PDB entry 8KAB | electron microscopy, 3.30 A resolution | chains A and h of the 35 polymer chains in the assembly

== Chain A ==
Molecule: 23S rRNA
From: Mycolicibacterium smegmatis MC2 155
Sequence (3120 nucleotides; each row starts with the number of its first residue):
     1 UAAGUGUUUA AGGGCGCAUG GUGGAUGCCU UGGCACUGGG AGCCGAUGAA GGACGUAGGA
    61 GGCUGCGAUA AGCCUCGGGG AGCUGUCAAC CGAGCGUUGA UCCGAGGAUG UCCGAAUGGG
   121 GAAACCCGGC ACGAGUGAUG UCGUGUCACC AGGCGCUGAA UAUAUAGGCG UCUGGGGGGA
   181 ACGCGGGGAA GUGAAACAUC UCAGUACCCG UAGGAAGAGA AAACAAAAUG UGAUUCCGUG
   241 AGUAGUGGCG AGCGAAAGCG GAGGAUGGCU AAACCGUAUG CAUGUGAUAC CGGGUAGGGG
   301 UUGUGUGUGC GGGGUUGUGG GACCUAUCUU UCCGGCUCUA CCUGGCUGGA GGGCAGUGAG
   361 AAAAUGUUGU GGUUAGCGGA AAUGGCUUGG GAUGGCCUGC CGUAGACGGU GAGAGCCCGG
   421 UACGUGAAAA CCCGACGUCU GUCUUGAUGG UGUUCCCGAG UAGCAGCGGG CCCGUGGAAU
   481 CUGCUGUGAA UCUGCCGGGA CCACCCGGUA AGCCUGAAUA CUUCCCAGUG ACCGAUAGCG
   541 GAUUAGUACC GUGAGGGAAU GGUGAAAAGU ACCCCGGGAG GGGAGUGAAA GAGUACCUGA
   601 AACCGUGCGC UUACAAUCCG UCAGAGCCCU CGACGUGUCG UGGGGUGAUG GCGUGCCUUU
   661 UGAAGAAUGA GCCUGCGAGU CAGGGACAUG UCGCGAGGUU AACCCGGGUG GGGUAGCCGC
   721 AGCGAAAGCG AGUCUGAAUA GGGCGUAUCC ACACAAGAGU GUGUGGUGUA GUGGUGUGUU
   781 CUGGACCCGA AGCGGAGUGA UCUACCCAUG GCCAGGGUGA AGCGCGGGUA AGACCGCGUG
   841 GAGGCCCGAA CCCACUUAGG UUGAAGACUG AGGGGAUGAG CUGUGGGUAG GGGUGAAAGG
   901 CCAAUCAAAC UCCGUGAUAG CUGGUUCUCC CCGAAAUGCA UUUAGGUGCA GCGUCGCAUG
   961 UUUCUUGCCG GAGGUAGAGC UACUGGAUGG CCGAUGGGCC CCACAGGGUU ACUGACGUCA
  1021 GCCAAACUCC GAAUGCCGGU AAGUCCAAGA GUGCGGCAGU GAGACGGCGG GGGAUAAGCU
  1081 CCGUGCGUCG AGAGGGAAAC AGCCCAGAUC GCCGGCUAAG GCCCCUAAGC GUGUGCUAAG
  1141 UGGAAAAGGA UGUGCAGUCG CGAAGACAAC CAGGAGGUUG GCUUAGAAGC AGCCACCCUU
  1201 GAAAGAGUGC GUAAUAGCUC ACUGGUCAAG UGAUUGUGCG CCGAUAAUGU AGCGGGGCUC
  1261 AAGCACACCG CCGAAGCCGC GGCAGCCAAC GUGUUGGCUG GGUAGGGGAG CGUCCUGCAU
  1321 CCGGUGAAGC CGCCGAGUGA UCGAGUGGUG GAGGGUGUGG GAGUGAGAAU GCAGGCAUGA
  1381 GUAGCGAUUA GGCAAGUGAG AACCUUGCCC GCCGAAAGAC CAAGGGUUCC UGGGCCAGGC
  1441 CAGUCCGCCC AGGGUGAGUC GGGACCUAAG GCGAGGCCGA CAGGCGUAGU CGAUGGACAA
  1501 CGGGUUGAUA UUCCCGUACC CGUGUAUGUG CGUCCAUGAU GAAUCAGCGG UACUAACCAU
  1561 CCAAAACCAC CGUGACCGCA CCUUUCGGGG UGUGGCGUUG GUGGGGCUGC AUGGGACCUU
  1621 CGUUGGUAGU AGUCAAGCGA UGGGGUGACG CAGGAAGGUA GCCGUACCGG UCAGUGGUAA
  1681 UACCGGGGUA AGCCUGUAGG GAGUCAGAUA GGUAAAUCCG UCUGGCAUAU AUCCUGAGAG
  1741 GUGAUGCAUA GCCGAGUGAG GCGAAUUCGG UGAUCCUAUG CUGCCGAGAA AAGCCUCUAG
  1801 CGAGGACAUA CACGGCCCGU ACCCCAAACC AACACAGGUG GUCAGGUAGA GAAUACUAAG
  1861 GCGUACGAGU GAACUAUGGU UAAGGAACUC GGCAAAAUGC CCCCGUAACU UCGGGAGAAG
  1921 GGGGACCCAC AUGGCGUGUA AGCCUUUACG GCCCAAGCGU GAGUGGGUGG CACAAACCAG
  1981 UGAGAAGCGA CUGUUUACUA AAAACACAGG UCCGUGCGAA GUCGCAAGAC GAUGUAUACG
  2041 GACUGACGCC UGCCCGGUGC UGGAAGGUUA AGAGGACCCG UUAACUCCCU UUGGGGGUGA
  2101 AGCGGAGAAU UUAAGCCCCA GUAAACGGCG GUGGUAACUA UAACCAUCCU AAGGUAGCGA
  2161 AAUUCCUUGU CGGGUAAGUU CCGACCUGCA CGAAUGGCGU AACGACUUCU CAACUGUCUC
  2221 AACCAUAGAC UCGGCGAAAU UGCACUACGA GUAAAGAUGC UCGUUACGCG CGGCAGGACG
  2281 AAAAGACCCC GGGACCUUCA CUACAACUUG GUAUUGGUGC UCGAUACGGU UUGUGUAGGA
  2341 UAGGUGGGAG ACUGUGAAGC UCACACGCCA GUGUGGGUGG AGUCGUUGUU GAAAUACCAC
  2401 UCUGAUCGUA UUGGGCCUCU AACCUCGGAC CGUAUAUCCG GUUCAGGGAC AGUGCCUGGU
  2461 GGGUAGUUUA ACUGGGGCGG UUGCCUCCUA AAAUGUAACG GAGGCGCCCA AAGGUUCCCU
  2521 CAACCUGGAC GGCAAUCAGG UGUUGAGUGU AAGUGCACAA GGGAGCUUGA CUGCGAGACG
  2581 GACAUGUCGA GCAGGGACGA AAGUCGGGAC UAGUGAUCCG GCACCUCUGA GUGGAAGGGG
  2641 UGUCGCUCAA CGGAUAAAAG GUACCCCGGG GAUAACAGGC UGAUCUUCCC CAAGAGUCCA
  2701 UAUCGACGGG AUGGUUUGGC ACCUCGAUGU CGGCUCGUCG CAUCCUGGGG CUGGAGCAGG
  2761 UCCCAAGGGU UGGGCUGUUC GCCCAUUAAA GCGGCACGCG AGCUGGGUUU AGAACGUCGU
  2821 GAGACAGUUC GGUCUCUAUC CGCCGCGCGC GUCAGAAGCU UGAGGAAACC UGUCCCUAGU
  2881 ACGAGAGGAC CGGGACGGAC GAACCUCUGG UAUACCAGUU GUCCCACCAG GGGCACGGCU
  2941 GGAUAGCCAC GUUCGGACAG GAUAACCGCU GAAAGCAUCU AAGCGGGAAA CCUCUUCCAA
  3001 GACCAGGCUU CUCACCCUCU AGGAGGGAUA AGGCCCCCCG CAGACCACGG GAUUGAUAGA
  3061 CCAGACCUGG AAGCCUAGUA AUAGGUGCAG GGAACUGGCA CUAACCGGCC GAAAACUUAC
Not modelled in the structure: 1, 2137-2144

== Chain h ==
Protein: GTPase HflX
From: Mycolicibacterium smegmatis MC2 155
UniProtKB: A0QVY1 (A0QVY1_MYCS2); numbering as in UniProt (aligned over 1-470)
Chain sequence (483 residues; row label = number of the first residue in the row):
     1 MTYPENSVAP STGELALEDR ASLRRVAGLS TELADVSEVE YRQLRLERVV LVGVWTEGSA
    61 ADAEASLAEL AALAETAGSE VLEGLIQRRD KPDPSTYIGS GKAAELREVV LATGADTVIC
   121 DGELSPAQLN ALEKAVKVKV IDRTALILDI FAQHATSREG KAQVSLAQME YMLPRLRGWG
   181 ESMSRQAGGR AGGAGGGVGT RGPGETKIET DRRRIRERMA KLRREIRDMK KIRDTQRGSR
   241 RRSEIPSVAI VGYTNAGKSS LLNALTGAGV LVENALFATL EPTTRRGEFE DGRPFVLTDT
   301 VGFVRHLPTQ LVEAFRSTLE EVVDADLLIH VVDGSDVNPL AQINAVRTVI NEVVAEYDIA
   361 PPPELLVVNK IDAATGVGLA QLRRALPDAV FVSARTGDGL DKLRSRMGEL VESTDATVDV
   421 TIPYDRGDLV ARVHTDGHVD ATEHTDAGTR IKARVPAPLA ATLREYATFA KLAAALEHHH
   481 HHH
Not modelled in the structure: 1-40, 471-483
Differences from the reference sequence: expression tag (471-483)
Residues lining bound ligands: GMP-PNP (GNP; phosphoaminophosphonic acid-guanylate ester): Thr76, Asn255, Lys258, Val272, Glu273, Ala275, Leu276, Phe277, Asp333, Lys370, Arg395

== Interface between chain A and chain h ==
Residue-residue contacts - 99 pairs, chain A then chain h:
  A1185(A) with Ala431(h), base contact; His434(h), stacking on the base; Thr435(h), base contact
  A1213(A) with Asp428(h), base contact
  U2135(A) with Ser100(h), hydrogen bond to the sugar; Gly101(h), hydrogen bond to the sugar
  A2136(A) with Gln87(h), hydrogen bond to the base; Gly99(h), sugar contact; Ser100(h), hydrogen bond to the sugar; Gly101(h), hydrogen bond to the base; Lys102(h), hydrogen bond to the base
  G2188(A) with Lys91(h), salt bridge to the phosphate
  G2285(A) with Gly199(h), base contact; Arg201(h), hydrogen bond to the base
  A2286(A) with Gly199(h), base contact; Thr200(h), hydrogen bond to the base
  C2287(A) with Gly197(h), sugar contact; Val198(h), hydrogen bond to the sugar; Gly199(h), hydrogen bond to the sugar
  C2288(A) with Gly197(h), hydrogen bond to the sugar
  G2475(A) with Ala194(h), base contact; Gly195(h), base contact
  G2476(A) with Ala194(h), base contact
  G2477(A) with Arg190(h), base contact; Ala191(h), base contact
  C2478(A) with Arg190(h), hydrogen bond to the sugar
  G2479(A) with Arg190(h), hydrogen bond to the sugar
  A2674(A) with Gly195(h), hydrogen bond to the sugar; Gly196(h), sugar contact; Gly197(h), base contact
  A2675(A) with Gly195(h), sugar contact; Gly196(h), hydrogen bond to the sugar; Gly197(h), base contact; Val198(h), base contact; Gly199(h), base contact; Arg201(h), sugar contact; Gly202(h), sugar contact; Pro203(h), sugar contact
  C2676(A) with Arg201(h), hydrogen bond to the base; Gly202(h), sugar contact; Pro203(h), sugar contact; Gly204(h), hydrogen bond to the phosphate
  U2684(A) with Glu209(h), hydrogen bond to the sugar
  C2685(A) with Glu209(h), sugar contact; Arg213(h), hydrogen bond to the phosphate; Arg214(h), salt bridge to the phosphate
  U2686(A) with Arg213(h), salt bridge to the phosphate; Arg214(h), salt bridge to the phosphate; Glu217(h), phosphate contact; Arg218(h), salt bridge to the phosphate; Lys221(h), salt bridge to the phosphate
  U2687(A) with Lys221(h), salt bridge to the phosphate
  A2693(A) with Ser157(h), base contact
  G2694(A) with Arg158(h), base contact
  A2695(A) with Arg158(h), hydrogen bond to the sugar; Arg233(h), base contact; Arg285(h), salt bridge to the phosphate
  G2696(A) with Thr284(h), phosphate contact; Arg285(h), salt bridge to the phosphate
  U2697(A) with Gln236(h), phosphate contact; Arg240(h), salt bridge to the phosphate; Arg285(h), sugar contact; Arg286(h), hydrogen bond to the sugar
  A2702(A) with Ile232(h), base contact; Arg233(h), base contact
  U2703(A) with Ile232(h), sugar contact; Arg233(h), hydrogen bond to the base
  C2704(A) with Arg158(h), base contact
  A2706(A) with Thr156(h), hydrogen bond to the sugar; Ser157(h), hydrogen bond to the sugar
  C2707(A) with Lys161(h), salt bridge to the phosphate
  U2716(A) with Thr206(h), hydrogen bond to the phosphate; Ile208(h), hydrogen bond to the sugar; Glu209(h), base contact
  U2717(A) with Thr206(h), hydrogen bond to the phosphate; Lys207(h), salt bridge to the phosphate; Ile208(h), sugar contact; Glu209(h), sugar contact
  G2718(A) with Lys207(h), salt bridge to the phosphate
  U2728(A) with Arg201(h), base contact
  G2729(A) with Thr200(h), hydrogen bond to the sugar; Arg201(h), sugar contact
  U2730(A) with Thr200(h), sugar contact; Arg201(h), sugar contact
  G2753(A) with Thr235(h), sugar contact; Gln236(h), hydrogen bond to the base
  G2754(A) with Thr235(h), phosphate contact
  G2760(A) with Ile232(h), sugar contact
  C2797(A) with Gly204(h), base contact; Thr206(h), base contact
  U2809(A) with Val198(h), base contact; Gly199(h), hydrogen bond to the base; Arg201(h), base contact; Gly202(h), base contact
  A2826(A) with Ala191(h), hydrogen bond to the base; Gly192(h), base contact; Gly193(h), base contact
  A2884(A) with Ala457(h), base contact; Pro458(h), base contact
Also at the interface, not in a pair above, chain A (45 interface residues in all): U2761
Also at the interface, not in a pair above, chain h (52 interface residues in all): Ala104, Asp228, Val296, Ala461

== Overview ==
45 residues of chain A face 52 of chain h across their interface; the contacts include 31 hydrogen bonds, 13
salt bridges and 1 aromatic stacking contact. Polar pairs include A2136(A)-Gln87(h), A2136(A)-Gly101(h) and
A2136(A)-Lys102(h). Chain h binds GMP-PNP.
Here chain A is 23S rRNA and chain h is GTPase HflX, both from Mycolicibacterium smegmatis MC2 155. Entry 8KAB
(Mycobacterium smegmatis 50S ribosomal subunit-HflX complex) was determined by electron microscopy (same
publication as 8XZ3).
